PDB entry 5L2K | X-ray diffraction, 3.20 A resolution | chains A and E of the 4 polymer chains in the assembly

== Chain A ==
Name: T-cell surface glycoprotein CD1b
Organism: Homo sapiens
UniProt: P29016 (CD1B_HUMAN); residues 2-278 here correspond to UniProt positions 20-296 (UniProt number = residue number + 18)
Chain sequence (300 residues; row label = number of the first residue in the row):
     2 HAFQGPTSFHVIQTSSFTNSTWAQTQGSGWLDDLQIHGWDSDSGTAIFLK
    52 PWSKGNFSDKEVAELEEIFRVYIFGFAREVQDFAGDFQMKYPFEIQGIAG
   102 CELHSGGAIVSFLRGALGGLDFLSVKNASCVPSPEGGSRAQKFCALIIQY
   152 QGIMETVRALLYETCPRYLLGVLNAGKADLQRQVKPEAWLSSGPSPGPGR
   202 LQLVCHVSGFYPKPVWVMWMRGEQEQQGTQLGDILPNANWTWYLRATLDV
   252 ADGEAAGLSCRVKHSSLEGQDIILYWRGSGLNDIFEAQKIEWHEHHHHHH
Unresolved in the structure: 2-3, 280-301
Sequence notes: engineered mutation Ala160 (Ile178 in P29016); expression tag (279-301)
Disulfides: Cys102-Cys166, Cys131-Cys145, Cys206-Cys261
Glycans and other covalent adducts: N-acetylglucosamine (NAG) linked to Asn20, Asn57, Asn128
Small-molecule neighbours:
  - tetracosyl palmitate (6UL): Val12, Ile13, Gln14, Gly28, Ser29, Gly30, His38, Trp40, Ala47, Phe70, Tyr73, Ile74, Phe77, Val81, Phe84, Phe88, Met90, Ile96, Gln97, Gly98, Ile99, Ala100, Leu114, Arg115, Gly116, Ala117, Phe123, Leu124, Phe144
  - c36 gmm (70E; 6-O-[(2R,3R)-3-hydroxy-2-tetradecyldocosanoyl]-alpha-L-idopyranose): Phe10, Val12, His38, Phe49, Ser54, Lys55, Val63, Leu66, Ile69, Phe70, Val72, Tyr73, Gly76, Phe77, Glu80, Ala100, Leu114, Leu124, Val126, Cys131, Ile148, Tyr151, Gly153, Ile154, Met155, Thr157, Val158, Leu161, Leu162, Thr165, Cys166, Tyr169
From the paper describing this entry:
  - conformationally variable residues (helix shift, side-chain flip): Phe84, Phe88, Phe144, Ala146 to Gln150, Tyr151, Gln152
  - binding site for c36 gmm: Ile154, Thr157
  - mutagenesis - R79A, Y151A: unchanged binding to GEM21 TCR
  - mutagenesis - R79A: increased binding to GEM42 TCR
  - mutagenesis - E68A: abolished binding to GEM21 TCR

== Chain E ==
Name: GEM42 TCR beta chain
Organism: Homo sapiens
Chain sequence (243 residues; each row starts with the number of its first residue; note: 13 numbers in that range are skipped by the numbering (no residue carries them; nothing is unmodelled there)):
     1 NAGVTQTPKFRVLKTGQSMTLLCAQDMNHEY
    39 MYWYRQDPGMGLRLIHYSVGEGT
    66 TAKGEVP
    74 DGYNVSRL
    83 KKQNFLLGLESAAPSQTSVYFCASSPRLAGDEQFFGPGTRLTVLEDLKNV
   133 FPPEVAVFEPSEAEISHTQKATLVCLATGFYPDHVELSWWVNGKEVHSGV
   183 CTDPQPLKEQPALNDSRYALSSRLRVSATFWQNPRNHFRCQVQFYGLSEN
   233 DEWTQDRAKPVTQIVSAEAWGRAD
Unresolved in the structure: 1
Disulfides: Cys23-Cys104, Cys157-Cys222
Small-molecule neighbours: c36 gmm (70E; 6-O-[(2R,3R)-3-hydroxy-2-tetradecyldocosanoyl]-alpha-L-idopyranose): Tyr31, Pro108, Arg109, Leu110, Ala111, Gly112, Asp113
From the paper describing this entry:
  - contacts within the chain: Glu30-Arg109
  - binding site for c36 gmm: Tyr31, Ala111, Gly112, Asp113

== Chain A / chain E interface ==
Residue-residue contacts (11; chain A residue first):
  Glu68(A) - Tyr55(E)  hydrogen bond
  Glu68(A) - Ala67(E)
  Val72(A) - Tyr31(E)
  Val72(A) - Val57(E)  hydrophobic
  Gly76(A) - Arg109(E)
  Arg79(A) - Arg109(E)
  Glu80(A) - Arg109(E)  salt bridge
  Glu80(A) - Leu110(E)
  Tyr151(A) - Leu110(E)
  Tyr151(A) - Ala111(E)  hydrophobic
  Ile154(A) - Leu110(E)  hydrophobic
Other interface residues (no listed pair), chain A (10 interface residues in all): Phe75, Asp83, Phe84
From the paper, about this interface:
  - residue pairs: Glu68(A)-Tyr55(E) (hydrogen bond), Val72(A)-Tyr31(E), Phe75(A)-Arg109(E), Arg79(A)-Arg109(E), Glu80(A)-Arg109(E) (salt bridge), Tyr151(A)-Leu110(E), Val57(E)-Val72(A), Leu110(E)-Glu80(A), Ala111(E)-Tyr151(A)
  - interface residues, chain A: Glu68(A)
  - hot spots on chain A (mutagenesis) - E68A, Y151A: decreased binding to GEM42 TCR

== In short ==
10 residues of chain A and 7 residues of chain E are in contact; the contacts include 1 hydrogen bond and 1
salt bridge. Polar pairs include Glu80(A)-Arg109(E) and Glu68(A)-Tyr55(E). The paper describes a hydrogen bond
between Glu68(A) and Tyr55(E); contacts between Val72(A) and Tyr31(E), Phe75(A) and Arg109(E) and Arg79(A) and
Arg109(E) among others; a salt bridge between Glu80(A) and Arg109(E). From the paper: a binding site for c36
gmm at Ile154(A), Thr157(A) and Tyr31(E) among others; E68A and Y151A of chain A reduce binding to GEM42 TCR.
Chain A is T-cell surface glycoprotein CD1b and chain E is GEM42 TCR beta chain, both from Homo sapiens; the
structure, Crystal structure of GEM42 TCR-CD1b-GMM complex, was determined by X-ray diffraction, deposited
together with 5L2J.
